Entry 6WDT (electron microscopy, 3.10 A resolution); this record covers chains B and C of the 6 polymer chains in the assembly.

== Chain B ==
Name: viral protein 2
From: Enterovirus D68
UniProtKB: A0A0A7X639 (A0A0A7X639_9ENTO); residues 1-248 here correspond to UniProt positions 70-317 (UniProt number = residue number + 69)
Sequence (248 residues; row label = number of the first residue in the row):
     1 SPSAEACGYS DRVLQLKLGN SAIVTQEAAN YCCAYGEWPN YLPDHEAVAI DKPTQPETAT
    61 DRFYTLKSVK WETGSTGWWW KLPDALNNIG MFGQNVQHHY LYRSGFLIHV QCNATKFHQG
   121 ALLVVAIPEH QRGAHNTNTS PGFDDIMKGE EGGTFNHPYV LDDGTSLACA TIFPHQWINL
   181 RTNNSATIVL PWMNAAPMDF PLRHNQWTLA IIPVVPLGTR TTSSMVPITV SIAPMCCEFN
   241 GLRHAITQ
Unresolved in the structure: 1-9, 247-248

== Chain C ==
Name: viral protein 3
From: Enterovirus D68
UniProtKB: A0A097BW12 (A0A097BW12_9ENTO); residues 1-247 here correspond to UniProt positions 318-564 (UniProt number = residue number + 317)
Sequence (247 residues; row label = number of the first residue in the row):
     1 GVPTYLLPGS GQFLTTDDHS SAPALPCFNP TPEMHIPGQV RNMLEVVQVE SMMEINNTES
    61 AVGMERLKVD ISALTDVDQL LFNIPLDIQL DGPLRNTLVG NISRYYTHWS GSLEMTFMFC
   121 GSFMAAGKLI LCYTPPGGSC PTTRETAMLG THIVWDFGLQ SSVTLIIPWI SGSHYRMFNN
   181 DAKSTNANVG YVTCFMQTNL IVPSESSDTC SLIGFIAAKD DFSLRLMRDS PDIGQLDHLH
   241 AAEAAYQ

== Chain B / chain C interface ==
Pairs across the interface - 77 pairs, chain B then chain C:
  Tyr-35(B) / Gly-38(C)
  Glu-37(B) / His-35(C)  salt bridge
  Glu-37(B) / Pro-37(C)
  Glu-46(B) / Met-34(C)
  Glu-46(B) / His-35(C)  hydrogen bond (side chain-backbone)
  Thr-76(B) / Met-64(C)
  Lys-116(B) / Ser-122(C)
  Lys-116(B) / Phe-123(C)  hydrogen bond (backbone-backbone)
  Lys-116(B) / Met-124(C)  hydrogen bond (backbone-backbone)
  Phe-117(B) / Ser-122(C)
  Phe-117(B) / Met-124(C)  hydrophobic
  Phe-117(B) / Glu-205(C)
  Phe-117(B) / Ser-206(C)
  His-118(B) / Ser-122(C)
  Gln-119(B) / Cys-120(C)
  Gln-119(B) / Gly-121(C)
  Gln-119(B) / Ser-122(C)
  Gln-119(B) / Ser-207(C)
  Gln-119(B) / Thr-209(C)  hydrogen bond (side chain-backbone)
  Gln-119(B) / Cys-210(C)
  Leu-123(B) / Met-52(C)  hydrophobic
  Asn-138(B) / His-240(C)
  Pro-158(B) / Met-64(C)  hydrophobic
  Tyr-159(B) / Glu-54(C)  hydrogen bond
  Tyr-159(B) / Gly-63(C)
  Tyr-159(B) / Met-64(C)
  Tyr-159(B) / Arg-66(C)
  Ser-166(B) / Asn-96(C)
  Leu-167(B) / Met-52(C)
  Leu-167(B) / Met-64(C)  hydrophobic
  Leu-167(B) / Leu-67(C)  hydrophobic
  Ala-168(B) / Ser-51(C)
  Ala-168(B) / Met-52(C)  hydrogen bond (backbone-backbone)
  Cys-169(B) / Asn-96(C)  hydrogen bond (side chain-backbone)
  Cys-169(B) / Thr-97(C)  hydrogen bond (side chain-backbone)
  Cys-169(B) / Leu-98(C)
  Thr-171(B) / Val-49(C)
  Thr-171(B) / Glu-50(C)  hydrogen bond (side chain-backbone)
  Thr-171(B) / Ser-51(C)
  Ile-172(B) / Val-46(C)  hydrophobic
  Ile-172(B) / Val-49(C)  hydrophobic
  Ile-172(B) / Leu-98(C)  hydrophobic
  Trp-177(B) / Met-52(C)  hydrophobic
  Trp-177(B) / Phe-215(C)  hydrophobic
  Asn-179(B) / Phe-119(C)  hydrogen bond (side chain-backbone)
  Asn-179(B) / Cys-120(C)
  Arg-181(B) / Phe-119(C)
  Arg-181(B) / Gly-121(C)
  Arg-181(B) / Ser-122(C)  hydrogen bond (side chain-backbone)
  Arg-181(B) / Phe-123(C)
  Arg-181(B) / Ala-125(C)
  Arg-181(B) / Gly-158(C)  hydrogen bond (side chain-backbone)
  Arg-181(B) / Ser-161(C)  hydrogen bond
  Thr-182(B) / Leu-159(C)
  Thr-182(B) / Ser-161(C)
  Pro-191(B) / Pro-37(C)  hydrophobic
  Met-193(B) / Ile-36(C)  hydrophobic
  Met-193(B) / Pro-37(C)
  Asn-194(B) / Met-34(C)
  Ala-195(B) / Met-34(C)
  Ala-196(B) / Met-34(C)
  Pro-197(B) / Met-34(C)  hydrophobic
  Ile-212(B) / Met-64(C)  hydrophobic
  Pro-213(B) / Met-64(C)
  Val-214(B) / Met-64(C)  hydrophobic
  Val-214(B) / Ile-213(C)  hydrophobic
  Val-215(B) / Cys-120(C)  hydrophobic
  Val-215(B) / Ile-213(C)  hydrophobic
  Pro-216(B) / Lys-68(C)
  Thr-219(B) / Glu-205(C)  hydrogen bond (side chain-backbone)
  Arg-220(B) / Pro-203(C)  hydrogen bond (side chain-backbone)
  Arg-220(B) / Ser-204(C)  hydrogen bond (side chain-backbone)
  Arg-220(B) / Glu-205(C)  hydrogen bond (backbone-backbone)
  Arg-220(B) / Ser-206(C)  hydrogen bond (side chain-backbone)
  Arg-220(B) / Ser-207(C)
  Arg-220(B) / Asp-208(C)
  Thr-221(B) / Glu-205(C)  hydrogen bond (side chain-backbone)
Also at the interface, not in a pair above, chain B (40 interface residues in all): Arg-103, Gly-120, Ala-121, Gly-218
Also at the interface, not in a pair above, chain C (44 interface residues in all): Asn-101, Met-118, Phe-157, Ser-211

== Summary ==
Chain B and chain C form an interface of 40 and 44 residues respectively, with 19 hydrogen bonds and 1 salt
bridge. Polar contacts include Glu-37(B)/His-35(C), Glu-46(B)/His-35(C) and Gln-119(B)/Thr-209(C).
Here chain B is viral protein 2 and chain C is viral protein 3, both from Enterovirus D68. Entry 6WDT
(Enterovirus D68 in complex with human monoclonal antibody EV68-228) was determined by electron microscopy
(same publication as 6WDS).
